8VA5 - chain A; structure by X-ray diffraction, 1.30 A resolution.

== Chain A ==
Name: Menin
Organism: Homo sapiens
UniProtKB: O00255 (MEN1_HUMAN); numbering as in UniProt; present here: 1-53, 74-386, 399-459, 538-593
Chain sequence (489 residues; row label = number of the first residue in the row; note: 109 numbers in that range are skipped by the numbering (no residue carries them; nothing is unmodelled there); numbers below 1 keep their minus sign (Gly-4 is residue -4)):
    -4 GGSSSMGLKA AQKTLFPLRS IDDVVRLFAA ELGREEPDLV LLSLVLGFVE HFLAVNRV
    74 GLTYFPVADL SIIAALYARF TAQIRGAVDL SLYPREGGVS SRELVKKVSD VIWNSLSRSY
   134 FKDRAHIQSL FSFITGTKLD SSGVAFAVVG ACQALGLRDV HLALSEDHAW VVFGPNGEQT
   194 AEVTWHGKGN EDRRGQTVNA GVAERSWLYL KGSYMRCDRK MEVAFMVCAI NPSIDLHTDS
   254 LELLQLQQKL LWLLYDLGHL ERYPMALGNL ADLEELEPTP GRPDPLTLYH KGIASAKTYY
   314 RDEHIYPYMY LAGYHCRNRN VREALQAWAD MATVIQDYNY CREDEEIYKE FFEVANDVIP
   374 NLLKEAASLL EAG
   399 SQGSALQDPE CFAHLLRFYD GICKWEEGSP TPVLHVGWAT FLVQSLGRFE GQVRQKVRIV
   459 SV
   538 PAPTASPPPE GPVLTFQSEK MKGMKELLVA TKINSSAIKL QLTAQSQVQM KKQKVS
Unresolved in the structure: -4 to 1, 538-548, 589-593
Differences from the reference sequence: expression tag (-4 to 0); engineered mutation Met344 (Thr in O00255)
Ligand contacts: Ziftomenib (K5O): Ser155, Leu177, Ser178, Glu179, Asp180, His181, Ala182, Phe238, Cys241, Tyr276, Met278, Ala279, Asn282, Asp285, Tyr319, Met322, Tyr323, Ala325, Gly326, Cys329, Arg330, Trp341, Glu363, Glu366, Val367, Val371
Swiss-Prot annotation at these positions:
  - modified residue: Ser543 (Phosphoserine)

== Overview ==
Bound to chain A: Ziftomenib.
Chain A is Menin (Homo sapiens); the structure, Menin mutant - T349M in complex with Ziftomenib (KO-539), was
determined by X-ray diffraction together with 8VA6 from the same study.
